PDB entry 8WKI | electron microscopy, 3.30 A resolution | chains ZM and ZX of the 53 polymer chains in the assembly

[Chain ZM (and ZX)]
Molecule: Flagellar hook protein FlgE
Organism: Salmonella enterica subsp. enterica serovar Typhimurium str. LT2
Notes: chain ZX of this document is another copy of the same molecule, construct and numbering; everything in this record applies to it too
Reference sequence: P0A1J1 (FLGE_SALTY); numbering as in UniProt (aligned over 1-403)
Amino-acid sequence (403 residues; numbered 1 to 403; the number before each row is that of its first residue):
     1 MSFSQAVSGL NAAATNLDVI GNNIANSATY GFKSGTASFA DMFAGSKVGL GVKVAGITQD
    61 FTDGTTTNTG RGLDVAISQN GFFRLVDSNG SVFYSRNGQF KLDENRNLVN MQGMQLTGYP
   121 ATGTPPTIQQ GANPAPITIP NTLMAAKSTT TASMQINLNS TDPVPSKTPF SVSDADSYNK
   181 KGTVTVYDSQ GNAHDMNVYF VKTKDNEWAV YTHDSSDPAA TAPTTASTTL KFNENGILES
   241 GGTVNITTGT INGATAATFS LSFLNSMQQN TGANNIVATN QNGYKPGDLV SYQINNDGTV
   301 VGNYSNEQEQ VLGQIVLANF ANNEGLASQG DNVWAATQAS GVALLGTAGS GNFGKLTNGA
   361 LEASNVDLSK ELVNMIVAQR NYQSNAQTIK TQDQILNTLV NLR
Disordered / not traced: 1, 403

[Chain ZM / chain ZX interface]
Contacting residue pairs - 15 pairs, chain ZM then chain ZX:
  Thr65(ZM) - Ser4(ZX)  hydrogen bond
  Thr65(ZM) - Met42(ZX)
  Thr65(ZM) - Leu50(ZX)
  Thr66(ZM) - Met42(ZX)
  Asn68(ZM) - Lys53(ZX)
  Lys181(ZM) - Gln129(ZX)  hydrogen bond
  Lys181(ZM) - Gly131(ZX)
  Thr183(ZM) - Gly131(ZX)  hydrogen bond (backbone-backbone)
  Thr183(ZM) - Ala132(ZX)
  Thr185(ZM) - Asn133(ZX)  hydrogen bond
  Val277(ZM) - Leu344(ZX)
  Gln293(ZM) - Gln338(ZX)
  Leu368(ZM) - Leu396(ZX)  hydrophobic
  Ser369(ZM) - Leu399(ZX)
  Val373(ZM) - Leu399(ZX)  hydrophobic
Interface residues without a listed pair, chain ZM (17 interface residues in all): Gly182, Ile276, Thr357, Asp367, Leu372, Ile376
Interface residues without a listed pair, chain ZX (16 interface residues in all): Ser2, Val54, Val400, Leu402

[Summary]
The interface between chain ZM and chain ZX involves 17 residues on one side and 16 on the other; the contacts
include 4 hydrogen bonds. Polar contacts include Thr65(ZM)-Ser4(ZX), Lys181(ZM)-Gln129(ZX) and
Thr185(ZM)-Asn133(ZX).
Chain ZM and chain ZX are both Flagellar hook protein FlgE (Salmonella enterica subsp. enterica serovar
Typhimurium str. LT2); the structure, Cryo-EM structure of the distal rod-hook within the flagellar motor-hook
complex in the CW state, was determined by electron microscopy (same publication as 8WHT, 8WIW, 8WK3, 8WK4,
8WKK, 8WKQ and 11 further entries).
